8B20 - chain A; structure by X-ray diffraction, 1.78 A resolution.

# Chain A
Protein: Beta-lactamase NDM-1
From: Pseudomonas aeruginosa
UniProt: F6IAY7 (F6IAY7_PSEAI); numbering as in UniProt (aligned over 29-270)
Chain sequence (242 residues; each row starts with the number of its first residue):
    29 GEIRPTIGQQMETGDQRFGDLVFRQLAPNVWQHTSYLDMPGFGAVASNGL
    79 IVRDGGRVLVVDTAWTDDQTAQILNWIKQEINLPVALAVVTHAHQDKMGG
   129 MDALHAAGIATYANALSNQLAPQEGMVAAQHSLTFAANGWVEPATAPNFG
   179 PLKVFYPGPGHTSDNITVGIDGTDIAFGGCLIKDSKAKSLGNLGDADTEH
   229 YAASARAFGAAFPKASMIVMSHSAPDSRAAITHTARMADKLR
Not modelled in the structure: 29-39
Bound ions: Ca2+ site 1: D95, D130; Zn2+ site 1: H120, H122, H189 (together with OQK); Zn2+ site 2: D124, C208, H250 (together with OQK); Ca2+ site 2: E152, D223 (shared with 1 residue of chain B); Ca2+ site 3: E227 (shared with 2 residues of chain B)
Ligand contacts: OQK (2-[(E)-[3-sulfanyl-5-[4-(trifluoromethyl)phenyl]-1,2,4-triazol-4-yl]iminomethyl]benzoic acid): L65, M67, V73, A74, W93, H120, H122, Q123, D124, H189, C208, K211, L218, G219, N220, H250
Reported in the primary citation:
  - binding site for OQK: W93, Q123, K211, N220, H250

# In short
Chain A binds compound OQK. The Ca2+ site 1 is built by D95 and D130. The Zn2+ site 1 is built by H120, H122
and H189. The paper reports a binding site for OQK at W93, Q123 and K211 among others.
Chain A is Beta-lactamase NDM-1 (Pseudomonas aeruginosa); the structure, NDM-1 metallo-beta-lactamase in
complex with triazole-based inhibitor CP57, was determined by X-ray diffraction together with 8B1W and 8B1Z
from the same study.
